PDB entry 3G5A | X-ray diffraction, 1.95 A resolution | chain A

[Chain A]
Name: FMN adenylyltransferase
Organism: Candida glabrata
Notes: EC 2.7.7.2
UniProt: Q6FNA9 (Q6FNA9_CANGA); residues 1-304 here = UniProt positions 1-304
Sequence (308 residues; numbered -3 to 304; the number before each row is that of its first residue; numbers below 1 keep their minus sign (Gly-3 is residue -3)):
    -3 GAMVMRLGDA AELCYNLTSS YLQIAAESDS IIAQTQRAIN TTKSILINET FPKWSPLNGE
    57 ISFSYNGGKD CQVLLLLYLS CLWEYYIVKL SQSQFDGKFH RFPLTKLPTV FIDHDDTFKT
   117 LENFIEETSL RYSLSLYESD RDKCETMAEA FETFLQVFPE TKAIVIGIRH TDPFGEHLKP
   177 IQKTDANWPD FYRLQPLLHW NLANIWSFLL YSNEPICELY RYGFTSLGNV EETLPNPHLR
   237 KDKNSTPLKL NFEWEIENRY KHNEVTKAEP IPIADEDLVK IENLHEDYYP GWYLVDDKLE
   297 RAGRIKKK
Unresolved in the structure: 88-99
Sequence notes: expression tag (-3 to 0)
Metal / ion sites: Mg2+: Asp66 (together with AMP-CPP)
Ligand contacts:
  - AMP-CPP (APC; diphosphomethylphosphonic acid adenosyl ester): Ser60, Tyr61, Asn62, Gly64, Lys65, Asp66, Cys67, Val106, Phe107, Ile108, His110, Met143, Val161, Ile162, Gly163, Ile164, Asp168, Pro169, Tyr216, Thr221, Ser222, Leu223, Glu296, Arg297
  - FMN (flavin mononucleotide): Ser60, Thr142, Met143, Phe147, Ile160, Ile162, Thr180, Asp181, Trp184, Phe187, Arg189
What the authors report for this chain:
  - binding site for AMP-CPP: Ser60, Asn62, Lys65, Cys67, Ile108, Gly163, Tyr216, Leu223
  - Mg2+ coordination: Asp66
  - Mg2+ coordination through a water molecule: Asp168
  - binding site for flavin mononucleotide: Met143, Phe147, Ile160, Ile162, Asp181, Trp184, Phe187, Arg189
  - conformationally variable residues: Met143, Phe147, Asp181, Trp184
  - mutagenesis - R297A: decreased binding to ATP
  - mutagenesis - R297A (3-fold): decreased binding to FMN
  - catalytic residues: Arg297 (proposed by the authors, not directly observed)

[Overview]
Ligands of chain A: AMP-CPP and flavin mononucleotide. From the paper: the catalytic residue Arg297; R297A
reduces binding to ATP.
Chain A is FMN adenylyltransferase (Candida glabrata); the structure, Crystal Structure of Candida glabrata
FMN Adenylyltransferase in complex with FMN and ATP analog AMPCPP, was determined by X-ray diffraction
together with 3FWK, 3G59 and 3G6K from the same study.
